PDB entry 7LN0 | electron microscopy, 2.98 A resolution | chains A and B of the 7 polymer chains in the assembly

== Chain A (and B) ==
Protein: Transitional endoplasmic reticulum ATPase
Source organism: Homo sapiens
Notes: EC 3.6.4.6; chain B of this document is another copy of the same molecule, construct and numbering; everything in this record applies to it too
UniProtKB: P55072 (TERA_HUMAN); residue numbers follow UniProt; this construct covers 1-806
Amino-acid sequence (806 residues; numbered 1 to 806; the number before each row is that of its first residue):
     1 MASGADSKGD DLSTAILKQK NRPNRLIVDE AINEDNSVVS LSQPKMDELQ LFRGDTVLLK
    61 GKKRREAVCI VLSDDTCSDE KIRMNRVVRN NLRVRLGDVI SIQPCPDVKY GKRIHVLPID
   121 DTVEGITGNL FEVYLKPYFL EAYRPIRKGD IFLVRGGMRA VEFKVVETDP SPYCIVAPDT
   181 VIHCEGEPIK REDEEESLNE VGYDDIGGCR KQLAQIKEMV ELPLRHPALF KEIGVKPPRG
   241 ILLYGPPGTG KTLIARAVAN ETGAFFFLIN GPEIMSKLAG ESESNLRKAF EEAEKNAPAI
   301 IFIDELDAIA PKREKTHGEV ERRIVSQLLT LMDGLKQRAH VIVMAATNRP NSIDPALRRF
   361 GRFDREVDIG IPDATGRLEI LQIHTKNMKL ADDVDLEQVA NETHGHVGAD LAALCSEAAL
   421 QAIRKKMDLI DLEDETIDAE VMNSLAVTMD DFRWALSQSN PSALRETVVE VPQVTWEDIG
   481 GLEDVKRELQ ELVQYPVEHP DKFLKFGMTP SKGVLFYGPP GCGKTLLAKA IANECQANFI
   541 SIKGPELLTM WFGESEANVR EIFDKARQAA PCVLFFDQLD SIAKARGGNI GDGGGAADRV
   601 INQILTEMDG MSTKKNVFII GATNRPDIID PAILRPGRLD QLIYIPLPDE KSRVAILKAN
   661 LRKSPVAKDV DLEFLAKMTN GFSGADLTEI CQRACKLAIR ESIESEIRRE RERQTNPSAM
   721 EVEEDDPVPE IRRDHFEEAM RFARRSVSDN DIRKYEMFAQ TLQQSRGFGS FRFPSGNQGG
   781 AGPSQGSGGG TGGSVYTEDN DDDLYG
Not modelled in the structure: 1-22, 462-470, 715-726, 776-806 (chain B: 1-20, 715-726, 776-806)
Sequence notes: engineered mutation E232 (Ala in P55072), Q578 (Glu in P55072)
Residues lining bound ligands:
  - ADP (adenosine-5'-diphosphate), molecule 1: D205, I206, G207, P247, G248, T249, G250, K251, T252, L253, E305, I380, H384, G408, A409
  - ADP, molecule 2: D478, I479, G480, P519, P520, G521, C522, G523, K524, T525, L526, I656, A659, N660, G684, A685, T688
  - ATP (adenosine-5'-triphosphate): D609, R635, R638
UniProt features mapped onto this chain:
  - region: T797 to G806 (Interaction with UBXN6)
  - motif: D802 to G806 (PIM motif)
  - binding site (ATP): P247 to L253, N348, H384, G521 to L526
  - modified residue: A2 (N-acetylalanine), S3 (Phosphoserine), S7 (Phosphoserine), S13 (Phosphoserine), S37 (Phosphoserine), K315 (N6,N6,N6-trimethyllysine), T436 (Phosphothreonine), S462 (Phosphoserine), K502 (N6-acetyllysine), K505 (N6-acetyllysine), K668 (N6-acetyllysine), S702 (Phosphoserine), K754 (N6-acetyllysine), S770 (Phosphoserine), S775 (Phosphoserine), S787 (Phosphoserine), Y805 (Phosphotyrosine)
  - cross-link (Glycyl lysine isopeptide (Lys-Gly)): K8 (interchain with G-Cter in SUMO2), K18 (interchain with G-Cter in SUMO2)
  - natural variant: R95 (R95G: In IBMPFD1), G97 (G97E: In CMT2Y), I126 (I126F: In IBMPFD1; uncertain significance), R155 (R155C: In IBMPFD1; R155H: In FTDALS6 and IBMPFD1; R155L: In IBMPFD1; R155P: In IBMPFD1; R155S: In IBMPFD1), R159 (R159G: In FTDALS6; R159H: In IBMPFD1), A160 (A160T: In IBMPFD1; uncertain significance), E185 (E185K: In CMT2Y), R191 (R191Q: In FTDALS6 and IBMPFD1), L198 (L198W: In IBMPFD1), E232 (A232E: In IBMPFD1; this construct carries the variant), I254 (I254F: In IBMPFD1; uncertain significance), I369 (I369T: In IBMPFD1; uncertain significance), 2 further natural variant entries in UniProt
  - mutagenesis: F52 to D55 (Abolishes interaction with NPLOC4; when associated with A-110), R53 (R53A: Minor effect on affinity for ATP and ADP), R86 (R86A: Strongly increased affinity for ATP. Strongly reduced affinity for ADP), Y110 (Y110A: Abolishes interaction with NPLOC4; when associated with 52-A--A-55), R113 to H115 (Severely reduced binding to DERL1), F131 (F131R: Severely reduced binding to DERL1), L140 (L140D: Severely reduced binding to DERL1), D179 (D179R: No effect on binding to DERL1), H183 (H183W: Severely reduced binding to DERL1), K251 (K251Q: Impairs ERAD degradation of HMGCR and does not inhibit interaction with RHBDD1; when associated with Q-524), E305 (E305Q: Defect in ubiquitin-dependent protein degradation by the proteasome; when associated with Q-578), K312 (K312A: Does not affect methylation by VCPKMT), 7 further mutagenesis entries in UniProt
What the authors report for this chain:
  - mutagenesis - W551A/F552A, R599A: abolished catalytic activity
  - mutagenesis - I590A/D592A: unchanged catalytic activity
  - mutagenesis - L464A: decreased catalytic activity
  - disease-associated variants - A232E: increased catalytic activity (citing earlier work)
  - mutagenesis - E578Q: decreased catalytic activity (citing earlier work)

== Interface between chain A and chain B ==
Pairs across the interface (122; chain A residue first):
  P23(A) - E433(B)
  N24(A) - E433(B)
  R25(A) - E433(B)
  E218(A) - M427(B)
  L222(A) - M427(B)  hydrophobic
  R225(A) - L432(B)  hydrogen bond (side chain-backbone)
  H226(A) - I437(B)
  L229(A) - I430(B)  hydrophobic
  L229(A) - L445(B)  hydrophobic
  F230(A) - I423(B)  hydrophobic
  E232(A) - K389(B)  salt bridge
  E232(A) - M442(B)
  I233(A) - A422(B)  hydrophobic
  I233(A) - I423(B)  hydrophobic
  I233(A) - L445(B)  hydrophobic
  G234(A) - M388(B)
  V235(A) - A419(B)  hydrophobic
  V235(A) - I423(B)  hydrophobic
  K236(A) - S416(B)  hydrogen bond
  R313(A) - N270(B)
  R313(A) - E273(B)
  E319(A) - E273(B)
  E319(A) - S276(B)  hydrogen bond
  E319(A) - E281(B)
  R322(A) - M275(B)
  S326(A) - E273(B)  hydrogen bond
  K336(A) - E192(B)  hydrogen bond (side chain-backbone)
  K336(A) - E196(B)
  R338(A) - R191(B)
  R338(A) - E192(B)  salt bridge
  R338(A) - E195(B)  salt bridge
  F360(A) - S416(B)
  R365(A) - E417(B)  salt bridge
  R365(A) - L420(B)
  R487(A) - R700(B)
  E491(A) - K696(B)
  E491(A) - R700(B)
  L492(A) - K696(B)
  Y495(A) - I703(B)  hydrophobic
  H499(A) - I703(B)
  K502(A) - I699(B)
  K502(A) - S702(B)
  K502(A) - I703(B)
  F503(A) - I699(B)
  K505(A) - P665(B)
  K505(A) - V728(B)  hydrogen bond (side chain-backbone)
  F506(A) - S664(B)  hydrogen bond (backbone-side chain)
  F506(A) - P665(B)
  F506(A) - A698(B)  hydrophobic
  F506(A) - I699(B)  hydrophobic
  F506(A) - I731(B)  hydrophobic
  M508(A) - C695(B)  hydrophobic
  T509(A) - Q692(B)  hydrogen bond (backbone-side chain)
  W551(A) - M550(B)  hydrophobic
  F552(A) - L548(B)  hydrophobic
  F552(A) - T549(B)
  F552(A) - D592(B)
  F552(A) - G593(B)
  F552(A) - A597(B)
  E556(A) - P545(B)
  R560(A) - P545(B)
  R560(A) - E546(B)
  R586(A) - Q578(B)  hydrogen bond
  R586(A) - D580(B)  salt bridge
  R586(A) - N624(B)  hydrogen bond
  R586(A) - R625(B)
  D598(A) - R625(B)  salt bridge
  R599(A) - P545(B)
  R599(A) - L548(B)
  N602(A) - Q578(B)
  N602(A) - D580(B)  hydrogen bond
  N602(A) - S581(B)
  Q603(A) - K543(B)
  Q603(A) - P545(B)
  Q603(A) - E546(B)  hydrogen bond (side chain-backbone)
  L605(A) - Q578(B)
  T606(A) - K543(B)
  T606(A) - G544(B)
  T606(A) - Q578(B)
  E607(A) - K543(B)
  D609(A) - D577(B)
  T613(A) - E470(B)  hydrogen bond
  L634(A) - R744(B)
  R635(A) - P520(B)
  R635(A) - G521(B)
  R635(A) - A685(B)
  R635(A) - S746(B)
  P636(A) - A685(B)
  P636(A) - D686(B)
  P636(A) - E689(B)
  P636(A) - S746(B)
  R638(A) - Q578(B)
  D640(A) - E689(B)
  Q641(A) - R693(B)  hydrogen bond
  Q641(A) - K696(B)
  L762(A) - R744(B)
  S765(A) - R744(B)
  R766(A) - F742(B)
  R766(A) - A743(B)
  F768(A) - M678(B)
  F768(A) - T679(B)
  F768(A) - F682(B)  hydrophobic
  F768(A) - M740(B)
  F768(A) - R741(B)
  G769(A) - R741(B)
  F771(A) - L675(B)  hydrophobic
  F771(A) - M678(B)  hydrophobic
  F771(A) - F736(B)
  F771(A) - E737(B)
  F771(A) - M740(B)  hydrophobic
  R772(A) - F674(B)
  R772(A) - E737(B)
  F773(A) - V670(B)  hydrophobic
  F773(A) - D671(B)
  F773(A) - L675(B)  hydrophobic
  F773(A) - R733(B)  hydrogen bond (backbone-side chain)
  F773(A) - F736(B)  hydrophobic
  F773(A) - E737(B)
  P774(A) - D671(B)
  P774(A) - F674(B)
  P774(A) - R733(B)  hydrogen bond (backbone-side chain)
  S775(A) - R733(B)
Interface residues without a listed pair, chain A (75 interface residues in all): A228, P238, E314, T316, H317, P510, S511, G553, G587, A632, L642, S770
Interface residues without a listed pair, chain B (87 interface residues in all): P272, K277, A412, A413, D434, E435, T436, A446, T525, S555, A596, E706

== Overview ==
Chain A and chain B form an interface of 75 and 87 residues respectively, with 16 hydrogen bonds and 6 salt
bridges. Among the polar pairs are E232(A)-K389(B), R338(A)-E192(B) and R338(A)-E195(B). From the paper:
W551A/F552A and R599A of chain A abolish catalytic activity; L464A and E578Q of chain A reduce catalytic
activity; 6 substitutions were tested in all.
Chain A and chain B are both Transitional endoplasmic reticulum ATPase (Homo sapiens); the structure, Cryo-EM
structure of human p97 in complex with Npl4/Ufd1 and Ub6 (Class 2), was determined by electron microscopy
(same publication as 7LMZ, 7LN1, 7LN2, 7LN3, 7LN4, 7LN5 and 7LN6).
